PDB entry 6JDX | X-ray diffraction, 2.28 A resolution | chains B and C of the 3 polymer chains in the assembly

# Chain B
Protein: AcrIIC2
Source organism: Neisseria meningitidis 8013
UniProt: A0A3E2QCQ3 (A0A3E2QCQ3_NEIME); numbering as in UniProt (aligned over 1-123)
Sequence (124 residues; row label = number of the first residue in the row; numbering starts at 0):
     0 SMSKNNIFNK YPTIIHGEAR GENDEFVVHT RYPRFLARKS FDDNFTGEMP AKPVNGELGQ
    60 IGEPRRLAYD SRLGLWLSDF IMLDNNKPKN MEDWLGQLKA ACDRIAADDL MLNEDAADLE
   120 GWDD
Disordered / not traced: 0, 115-123
Differences from the reference sequence: expression tag (0)
Reported in the primary citation:
  - mutagenesis - E17A, E24A, D108A: unchanged stability

# Chain C
Protein: CRISPR-associated endonuclease Cas9
Source organism: Neisseria meningitidis 8013
Notes: EC 3.1.-.-; fragment: truncation
UniProt: C9X1G5 (CAS9_NEIM8); numbering as in UniProt (aligned over 1-77)
Sequence (78 residues; each row starts with the number of its first residue; numbering starts at 0):
     0 SMAAFKPNSI NYILGLDIGI ASVGWAMVEI DEEENPIRLI DLGVRVFERA EVPKTGDSLA
    60 MARRLARSVR RLTRRRAH
Disordered / not traced: 0-30, 76-77
Differences from the reference sequence: expression tag (0)

# Interface between chain B and chain C
Contacting residue pairs (58; chain B residue first):
  Glu17(B) - Arg66(C)  salt bridge
  Glu17(B) - Arg70(C)  salt bridge
  Glu21(B) - Arg63(C)  hydrogen bond (backbone-side chain)
  Asn22(B) - Thr54(C)  hydrogen bond (side chain-backbone)
  Asn22(B) - Gly55(C)
  Asn22(B) - Asp56(C)  hydrogen bond
  Asn22(B) - Ala59(C)
  Asn22(B) - Arg63(C)  hydrogen bond
  Asp23(B) - Lys53(C)
  Asp23(B) - Thr54(C)  hydrogen bond
  Glu24(B) - Arg62(C)  salt bridge
  Glu24(B) - Arg66(C)  salt bridge
  Ser39(B) - Val51(C)
  Ser39(B) - Pro52(C)  hydrogen bond (side chain-backbone)
  Ser39(B) - Thr54(C)
  Phe40(B) - Pro52(C)
  Phe40(B) - Thr54(C)  hydrogen bond (backbone-side chain)
  Phe40(B) - Leu58(C)  hydrophobic
  Phe40(B) - Arg62(C)
  Asp41(B) - Arg48(C)  salt bridge
  Asp41(B) - Pro52(C)
  Phe44(B) - Leu58(C)  hydrophobic
  Phe44(B) - Arg62(C)
  Glu56(B) - Arg44(C)  salt bridge
  Glu56(B) - Phe46(C)
  Leu57(B) - Phe46(C)
  Gly58(B) - Val43(C)
  Gly58(B) - Arg44(C)
  Gly58(B) - Phe46(C)
  Gln59(B) - Ile39(C)
  Gln59(B) - Val43(C)  hydrogen bond (side chain-backbone)
  Gln59(B) - Arg44(C)  hydrogen bond (backbone-backbone)
  Gln59(B) - Val45(C)
  Gln59(B) - Phe46(C)  hydrogen bond (backbone-backbone)
  Ile60(B) - Phe46(C)  hydrophobic
  Ile60(B) - Arg48(C)
  Ile60(B) - Ala49(C)
  Ile60(B) - Glu50(C)
  Ile60(B) - Val51(C)
  Gly61(B) - Ala49(C)  hydrogen bond (backbone-backbone)
  Gly61(B) - Glu50(C)
  Arg64(B) - Leu38(C)
  Arg64(B) - Val45(C)
  Arg65(B) - Leu38(C)
  Leu66(B) - Leu38(C)
  Ala67(B) - Phe46(C)
  Asp69(B) - Phe46(C)
  Trp75(B) - Phe46(C)  hydrophobic
  Trp75(B) - Arg48(C)
  Trp75(B) - Pro52(C)
  Ser77(B) - Val51(C)
  Met90(B) - Leu41(C)  hydrophobic
  Leu94(B) - Leu41(C)  hydrophobic
  Leu94(B) - Val43(C)  hydrophobic
  Asp108(B) - Arg62(C)  salt bridge
  Leu111(B) - Arg69(C)
  Asn112(B) - Arg62(C)
  Asn112(B) - Arg69(C)  hydrogen bond
Also at the interface, not in a pair above, chain B (29 interface residues in all): Lys38, Glu62
Also at the interface, not in a pair above, chain C (25 interface residues in all): Glu47, Ala65
From the paper, about this interface:
  - hot spots on chain B (mutagenesis) - E17A: decreased binding to CRISPR-associated endonuclease Cas9 (chain C)
  - hot spots on chain B (mutagenesis) - E17A/E24A: abolished binding to CRISPR-associated endonuclease Cas9 (chain C)

# In short
29 residues of chain B face 25 of chain C across their interface; the contacts include 12 hydrogen bonds and 7
salt bridges. Polar contacts include Glu17(B)-Arg66(C), Glu17(B)-Arg70(C) and Glu24(B)-Arg62(C). The paper
reports that E17A of chain B reduces binding to CRISPR-associated endonuclease Cas9 (chain C); E17A/E24A of
chain B abolish binding to CRISPR-associated endonuclease Cas9 (chain C); 4 substitutions were tested in all.
Here chain B is AcrIIC2 and chain C is CRISPR-associated endonuclease Cas9, both from Neisseria meningitidis
8013. Entry 6JDX (Crystal structure of AcrIIC2 dimer in complex with partial Nme1Cas9 preprocessed with
protease alpha-Chymotrypsin) was determined by X-ray diffraction, deposited together with 6N05, 6JD7 and 6JDJ.
